PDB entry 3FSB | X-ray diffraction, 1.95 A resolution | chain A

[Chain A]
Molecule: QdtC
From: Thermoanaerobacterium thermosaccharolyticum
UniProt: Q6TFC6 (Q6TFC6_CLOTS); residue numbers follow UniProt; this construct covers 1-265
Amino-acid sequence (273 residues; numbered 1 to 273; the number before each row is that of its first residue):
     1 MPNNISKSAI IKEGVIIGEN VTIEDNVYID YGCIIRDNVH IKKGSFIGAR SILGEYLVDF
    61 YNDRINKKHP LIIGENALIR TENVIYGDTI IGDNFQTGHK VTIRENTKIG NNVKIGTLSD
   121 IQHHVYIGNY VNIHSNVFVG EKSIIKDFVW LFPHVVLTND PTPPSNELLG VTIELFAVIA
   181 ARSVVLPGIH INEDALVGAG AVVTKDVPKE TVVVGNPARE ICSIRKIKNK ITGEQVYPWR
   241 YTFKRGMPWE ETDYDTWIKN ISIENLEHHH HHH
Unresolved in the structure: 1-2, 263-273
Sequence notes: expression tag (266-273)
Residues lining bound ligands:
  - coenzyme A (COA): Phe152, Pro153, Thr158, Asn159, Asp160, Pro161, Thr162, Pro163, Ala180, Ala181, Leu186, Pro187, Leu196, Gly198, Ala199, Val202, Thr204, Lys205, Val212, Val214, Gly215, Asn216, Pro217
  - T3Q ([(3R,4S,5S,6R)-4-amino-3,5-dihydroxy-6-methyloxan-2-yl][hydroxy-[[(2R,3S,5R)-3-hydroxy-5-(5-methyl-2,4-dioxopyrimidin-1-yl)oxolan-2-yl]methoxy]phosphoryl] hydrogen phosphate): Val58, Arg80, Tyr86, Gln96, Gly98, His99, Arg104, Lys114, Gly116, Thr117, Gln122, His123, Asn132, His134, Ser135, Glu141, Trp150, Phe152, Asn159, Asp160, Pro163, Pro164, Ser165, Leu168, Phe243, Arg245
What the authors report for this chain:
  - binding site for T3Q: Tyr86, Arg104, Thr117, His134, Glu141, Asn159, Asp160, Arg245
  - catalytic residues: Asn159 (proposed by the authors, not directly observed)
  - mutagenesis - H123A (2.0 x 104 M-1 s-1), H123N (2.1 x 104 M-1 s-1), H134A (2.2 x 103), H134N (1.5 x 103), E141A (4.2 x 104), E141Q (8.1 x 103), N159A (15.4 +/- 1.5 mM), N159D (4.0 x 104), D160A (2.3 x 101 M-1 s-1), D160N (1.2 x 104): decreased catalytic activity on T3Q

[In short]
Ligands of chain A: coenzyme A and compound T3Q. The paper reports the catalytic residue Asn159; H123A, H123N
and H134A, among others, reduce catalytic activity on T3Q; 10 substitutions were tested in all.
Chain A is QdtC (Thermoanaerobacterium thermosaccharolyticum); the structure, Crystal structure of QdtC, the
dTDP-3-amino-3,6-dideoxy-D-glucose N-acetyl transferase from Thermoanaerobacterium thermosaccharolyticum in
complex with CoA and ..., was determined by X-ray diffraction (same publication as 3FS8 and 3FSC).
